Entry 6XXS (X-ray diffraction, 3.25 A resolution); this record covers chains A and F of the 8 polymer chains in the assembly.

== Chain A (and F) ==
Protein: B-cell lymphoma 6 protein
Source organism: Homo sapiens
Notes: chain F of this document is another copy of the same molecule, construct and numbering; everything in this record applies to it too
UniProt: P41182 (BCL6_HUMAN); residue numbers follow UniProt; this construct covers 6-129
Sequence (135 residues; numbered -5 to 129; the number before each row is that of its first residue; numbers below 1 keep their minus sign (Gly-5 is residue -5)):
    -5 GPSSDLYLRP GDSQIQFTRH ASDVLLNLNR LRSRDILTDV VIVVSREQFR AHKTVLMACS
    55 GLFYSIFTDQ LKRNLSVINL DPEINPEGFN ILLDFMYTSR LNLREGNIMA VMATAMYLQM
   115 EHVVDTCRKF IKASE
Disordered / not traced: -5 to -3, 128-129 (chain F: -5 to -3, 127-129)
Differences from the reference sequence: expression tag (-5 to 5); engineered mutation Gln8 (Cys in P41182), Arg67 (Cys in P41182), Asn84 (Cys in P41182)
Swiss-Prot annotation at these positions:
  - mutagenesis: Asn21 (N21K: Abolishes interaction with NCOR2 and HDAC2, no effect on interaction with CTBP1 and transcriptional autoinhibition; when associated with A-116 and 376-Q--Q-379), Ser59 (S59A: Abolished ubiquitination by the SCF(FBXL17) complex), His116 (H116A: Abolishes interaction with NCOR2 and HDAC2, no effect on interaction with CTBP1 and transcriptional autoinhibition; when associated with K-21 and 376-Q--Q-379)
Reported in the primary citation:
  - mutagenesis - C8Q/C67R/C84N: increased expression (citing earlier work)

== Chain A / chain F interface ==
Pairs across the interface (20):
  Asn23(A) with Leu65(F)
  Arg26(A) with Asp63(F), salt bridge; Leu65(F)
  Ser27(A) with Asp63(F)
  Gln42(A) with Gln64(F), hydrogen bond (backbone-side chain)
  Phe43(A) with Gln64(F)
  Arg44(A) with Gln64(F), hydrogen bond (backbone-side chain)
  Asn84(A) with Leu65(F); Leu69(F)
  Ile85(A) with Leu69(F), hydrophobic
  Asp88(A) with Leu65(F); Lys66(F), salt bridge; Leu69(F)
  Thr92(A) with Lys66(F)
  Arg94(A) with Asn73(F)
  Asn96(A) with Val71(F)
  Arg98(A) with Val35(F); Arg44(F); Ser70(F), hydrogen bond; Val71(F)
Interface residues without a listed pair, chain A (15 interface residues in all): Glu81, Leu87
Interface residues without a listed pair, chain F (11 interface residues in all): Asn68

== Overview ==
15 residues of chain A and 11 residues of chain F are in contact; the contacts include 3 hydrogen bonds and 2
salt bridges. Polar pairs include Arg26(A)-Asp63(F), Asp88(A)-Lys66(F) and Gln42(A)-Gln64(F). From UniProt: 3
mutagenesis sites on chain A. The paper reports that C8Q/C67R/C84N of chain A increase expression.
Chain A and chain F are both B-cell lymphoma 6 protein (Homo sapiens); the structure, Crystal structure of an
NCoR1BBD2-BCL6BTB chimera in complex with the NcoR1 BBD1 corepressor peptide, was determined by X-ray
diffraction together with 6XWF, 6XYX, 6XZZ, 6Y17 and 6ZBU from the same study.
